4JU7 - chain A; structure by X-ray diffraction, 2.20 A resolution.

== Chain A ==
Name: Genome polyprotein
Source organism: Hepatitis C virus
Notes: EC 3.4.22.-, 3.4.21.98, 3.6.1.15, 3.6.4.13, 2.7.7.48; fragment: rna-directed rna polymerase
Reference sequence: O92972 (POLG_HCVJ4); residues 1-570 here correspond to UniProt positions 2420-2989 (UniProt number = residue number + 2419)
Sequence (576 residues; numbered 1 to 576; the number before each row is that of its first residue):
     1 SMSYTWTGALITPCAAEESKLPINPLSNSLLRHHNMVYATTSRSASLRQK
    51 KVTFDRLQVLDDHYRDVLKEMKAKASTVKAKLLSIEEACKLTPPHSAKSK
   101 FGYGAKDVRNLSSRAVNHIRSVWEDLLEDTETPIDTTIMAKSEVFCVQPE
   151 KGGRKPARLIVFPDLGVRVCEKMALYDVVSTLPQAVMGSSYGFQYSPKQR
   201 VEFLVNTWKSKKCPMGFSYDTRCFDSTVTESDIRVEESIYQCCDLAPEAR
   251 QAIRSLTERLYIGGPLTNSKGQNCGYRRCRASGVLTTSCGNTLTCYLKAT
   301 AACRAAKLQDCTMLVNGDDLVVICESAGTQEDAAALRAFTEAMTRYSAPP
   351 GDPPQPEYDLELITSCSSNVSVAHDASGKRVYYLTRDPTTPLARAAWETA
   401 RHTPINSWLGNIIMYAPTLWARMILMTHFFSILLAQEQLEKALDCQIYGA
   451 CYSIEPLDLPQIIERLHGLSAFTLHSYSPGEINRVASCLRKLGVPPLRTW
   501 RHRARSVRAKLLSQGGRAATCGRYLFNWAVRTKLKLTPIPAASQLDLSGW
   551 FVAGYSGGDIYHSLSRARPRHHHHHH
Unresolved in the structure: 150-153, 564-576
Sequence notes: expression tag (571-576)
Swiss-Prot annotation at these positions:
  - binding site (Mg(2+)): D220, D318, D319
  - modified residue (Phosphoserine): S29, S42
Metal / ion sites: Mg2+: D220, T221
Ligand contacts: 1O6 (2-{[(trans-4-methylcyclohexyl)carbonyl](propan-2-yl)amino}-5-phenoxybenzoic acid): L419, R422, M423, L474, H475, S476, Y477, I482, V485, A486, L489, L497, W528

== Summary ==
Bound to chain A: compound 1O6. D220 and T221 form the Mg2+ site. Curated annotation (UniProt) lists 3
Mg2+-binding residues.
Chain A is Genome polyprotein (Hepatitis C virus); the structure, Crystal structure of hcv ns5b polymerase in
complex with compound 24, was determined by X-ray diffraction together with 4JU3, 4JU4 and 4JU6 from the same
study.
